5UGN - chains T and A of the 4 polymer chains in the assembly; structure by X-ray diffraction, 2.00 A resolution.

Chain T:
Molecule: 16-nt DNA strand
Sequence (16 nucleotides; numbered 1 to 16; the number before each row is that of its first residue):
     1 CCGACGGCGCATCAGC

Chain A:
Molecule: DNA polymerase beta
From: Homo sapiens
Notes: EC 2.7.7.7, 4.2.99.-
Reference sequence: P06746 (DPOLB_HUMAN); numbering as in UniProt (aligned over 1-335)
Amino-acid sequence (335 residues; numbered 1 to 335; the number before each row is that of its first residue):
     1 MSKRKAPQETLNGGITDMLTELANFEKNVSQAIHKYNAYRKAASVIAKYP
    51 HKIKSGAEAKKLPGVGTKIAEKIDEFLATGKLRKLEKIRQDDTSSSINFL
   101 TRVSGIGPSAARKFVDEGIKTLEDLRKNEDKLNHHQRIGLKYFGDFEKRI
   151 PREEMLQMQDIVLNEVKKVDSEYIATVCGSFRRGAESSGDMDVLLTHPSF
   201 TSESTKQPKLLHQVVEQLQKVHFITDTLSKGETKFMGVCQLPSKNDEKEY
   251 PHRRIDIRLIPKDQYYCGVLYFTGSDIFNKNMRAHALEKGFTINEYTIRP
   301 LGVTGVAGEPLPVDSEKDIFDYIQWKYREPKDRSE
Disordered / not traced: 1-9, 303-304
Ion coordination: Mg2+ site 1: Asp-190, Asp-192, Asp-256 (together with 8CP) (shared with 2 residues of chain P); Mg2+ site 2: Asp-190, Asp-192 (together with 8CP, imidodiphosphoric acid) (shared with 1 residue of chain P)
Ligand contacts: imidodiphosphoric acid / 8CP: Arg-149, Gly-179, Ser-180, Arg-183, Ser-188, Gly-189, Asp-190, Asp-192, Tyr-271, Phe-272, Thr-273, Gly-274, Ser-275, Asp-276, Asn-279
Curated features (UniProtKB/Swiss-Prot):
  - region: Arg-183 to Asp-192 (DNA-binding)
  - active site: Lys-72 (Nucleophile)
  - binding site (K(+)): Lys-60, Leu-62, Val-65, Thr-101, Val-103, Ile-106
  - binding site (Na(+)): Lys-60, Leu-62, Val-65, Thr-101, Val-103, Ile-106
  - binding site (dATP): Arg-149, Ser-180, Arg-183, Gly-189, Asp-190
  - binding site (dCTP): Arg-149, Ser-180, Arg-183, Gly-189, Asp-190
  - binding site (dGTP): Arg-149, Ser-180, Arg-183, Gly-189, Asp-190, Asp-192
  - binding site (dTTP): Arg-149, Ser-180, Arg-183, Gly-189, Asp-190
  - binding site (Mg(2+)): Asp-190, Asp-192, Asp-256
  - modified residue: Lys-72 (N6-acetyllysine), Arg-83 (Omega-N-methylarginine), Arg-152 (Omega-N-methylarginine)
  - cross-link (Glycyl lysine isopeptide (Lys-Gly)): Lys-41 (interchain with G-Cter in ubiquitin), Lys-61 (interchain with G-Cter in ubiquitin), Lys-81 (interchain with G-Cter in ubiquitin)
  - natural variant: Leu-22 (L22P: Found in a gastric cancer sample; uncertain significance), Tyr-39 (Y39C: Found in a gastric cancer sample; uncertain significance), Gly-118 (G118V: Decreased DNA-directed DNA polymerase activity), Arg-137 (R137Q: Decreased function in base-excision repair), Arg-149 (R149I: Decreased DNA-directed DNA polymerase activity), Asp-160 (D160N: Found in a gastric cancer sample; uncertain significance), Cys-239 (C239R: Found in a gastric cancer sample; uncertain significance), Lys-289 (K289M: Found in a colon cancer sample; uncertain significance), Asn-294 (N294D: Found in a gastric cancer sample; uncertain significance), Glu-295 (E295K: Found in a gastric cancer sample; uncertain significance)
  - mutagenesis: Phe-25 (F25W: No effect on 5'-dRP lyase activity. Decreased ssDNA binding), His-34 (H34G: Decreased 5'-dRP lyase activity. Decreased ssDNA binding), Lys-35 (K35A: Decreased 5'-dRP lyase activity. Decreased ssDNA binding. Loss of 5'-dRP lyase activity; when associated with A-68 and A-72. Decreased ssDNA binding; when associated with A-68 and A-72 ...), Tyr-39 (Y39F: No effect on 5'-dRP lyase activity; Y39Q: Abolishes DNA polymerase and 5'-dRP lyase activity), Lys-41 (K41R: Abolishes ubiquitination; when associated with R-61 and R-81), Lys-60 (K60A: Decreased 5'-dRP lyase activity. Decreased ssDNA binding), Lys-61 (K61R: Abolishes ubiquitination; when associated with R-41 and R-81), Lys-68 (K68A: No effect on 5'-dRP lyase activity. Decreased ssDNA binding. Loss of 5'-dRP lyase activity; when associated with A-35 and A-72. Decreased ssDNA binding; when associated with A-35 and A-72 ...), Glu-71 (E71Q: No effect on 5'-dRP lyase activity. No effect on structure shown by circular dichroism. No effect on ssDNA binding), Lys-72 (K72A: Severely reduced 5'-dRP lyase activity. Does not affect ssDNA binding. Loss of 5'-dRP lyase activity; when associated with A-35 and A-68. Decreased ssDNA binding ...), Glu-75 (E75A: Slightly decreased 5'-dRP lyase activity. Decreased ssDNA binding. No effect on structure shown by circular dichroism), Lys-81 (K81R: Abolishes ubiquitination; when associated with R-41 and R-61), 5 further mutagenesis entries in UniProt
What the authors report for this chain:
  - binding site for the ligand 8CP: Arg-183

Interface between chain T and chain A:
Contacting residue pairs (30):
  DC5(T) / His-34(A)  stacking on the base
  DC5(T) / Leu-287(A)  phosphate contact
  DG6(T) / Asn-279(A)  base contact
  DG6(T) / Lys-280(A)  salt bridge to the phosphate
  DG6(T) / Arg-283(A)  hydrogen bond to the base
  DG6(T) / Ala-284(A)  sugar contact
  DG6(T) / Leu-287(A)  phosphate contact
  DG7(T) / Tyr-271(A)  base contact
  DG7(T) / Arg-283(A)  hydrogen bond to the sugar
  DG7(T) / Leu-287(A)  phosphate contact
  DG7(T) / Thr-292(A)  hydrogen bond to the phosphate
  DG7(T) / Ile-293(A)  sugar contact
  DG7(T) / Asn-294(A)  phosphate contact
  DC8(T) / Asn-294(A)  hydrogen bond to the phosphate
  DC8(T) / Glu-295(A)  sugar contact
  DC8(T) / Tyr-296(A)  phosphate contact
  DC8(T) / Arg-299(A)  salt bridge to the phosphate
  DG9(T) / Thr-233(A)  hydrogen bond to the phosphate
  DG9(T) / Lys-234(A)  phosphate contact
  DG9(T) / Arg-258(A)  sugar contact
  DG9(T) / Tyr-296(A)  hydrogen bond to the phosphate
  DC10(T) / Ser-229(A)  phosphate contact
  DC10(T) / Lys-230(A)  hydrogen bond to the phosphate
  DC10(T) / Gly-231(A)  phosphate contact
  DC10(T) / Glu-232(A)  hydrogen bond to the phosphate
  DC10(T) / Thr-233(A)  hydrogen bond to the phosphate
  DC10(T) / Lys-234(A)  hydrogen bond to the phosphate
  DA11(T) / Ser-229(A)  sugar contact
  DA11(T) / Lys-230(A)  hydrogen bond to the phosphate
  DT12(T) / Asn-133(A)  phosphate contact
Other interface residues (no listed pair), chain A (22 interface residues in all): His-134

In short:
8 residues of chain T and 22 residues of chain A are in contact; the contacts include 11 hydrogen bonds, 2
salt bridges and 1 aromatic stacking contact. Polar pairs include DG6(T)/Arg-283(A), DG7(T)/Arg-283(A) and
DG7(T)/Thr-292(A). Bound to chain A: imidodiphosphoric acid / 8CP. From the paper: a binding site for the
ligand 8CP at Arg-183(A).
Here chain T is a 16-nt DNA strand and chain A is DNA polymerase beta (Homo sapiens). Entry 5UGN (DNA
polymerase beta imidodiphosphate reactant complex) was determined by X-ray diffraction, deposited together
with 5UGO and 5UGP.
